Entry 8IH6 (X-ray diffraction, 2.52 A resolution); this record covers chains F and G of the 10 polymer chains in the assembly.

Chain F (and G):
Molecule: 4-oxalocrotonate decarboxylase
From: Pseudomonas sp
Notes: EC 4.1.1.77; chain G of this document is another copy of the same molecule, construct and numbering; everything in this record applies to it too
UniProtKB: Q9KWS3 (AMNE_PSESP); residue numbers follow UniProt; this construct covers 1-256
Amino-acid sequence (258 residues; row label = number of the first residue in the row; numbers below 1 keep their minus sign (Ala-1 is residue -1)):
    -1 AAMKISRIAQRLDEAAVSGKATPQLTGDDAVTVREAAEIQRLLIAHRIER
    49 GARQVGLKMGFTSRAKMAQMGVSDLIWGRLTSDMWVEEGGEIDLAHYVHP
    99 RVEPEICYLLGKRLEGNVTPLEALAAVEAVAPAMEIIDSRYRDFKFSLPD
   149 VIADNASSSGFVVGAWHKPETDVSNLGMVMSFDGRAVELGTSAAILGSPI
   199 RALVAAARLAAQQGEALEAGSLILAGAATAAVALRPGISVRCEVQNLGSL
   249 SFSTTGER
Disordered / not traced: -1 to 2, 256 (chain G: -1, 256)
Construct notes: expression tag (-1 to 0)

How chain F and chain G interact:
Residue-residue contacts (28):
  Trp83(F) - Asn115(G)
  Trp83(F) - Val116(G)
  Trp83(F) - Thr117(G)
  Glu85(F) - Val202(G)
  Glu85(F) - Arg206(G)  salt bridge
  Glu86(F) - Pro118(G)
  Glu86(F) - Arg199(G)  salt bridge
  Gly87(F) - Arg199(G)
  Cys105(F) - Leu119(G)  hydrophobic
  Leu107(F) - Leu119(G)  hydrophobic
  Leu107(F) - Ala123(G)  hydrophobic
  Glu126(F) - Lys110(G)  salt bridge
  Glu126(F) - Ala123(G)
  Ala127(F) - Leu119(G)  hydrophobic
  Ala129(F) - Leu119(G)  hydrophobic
  Phe159(F) - Thr117(G)
  Val161(F) - Thr117(G)
  Val161(F) - Pro118(G)
  Val161(F) - Leu119(G)  hydrophobic
  Gly162(F) - Pro118(G)
  Gly162(F) - Leu119(G)  hydrogen bond (backbone-backbone)
  Ala163(F) - Pro118(G)  hydrophobic
  Trp164(F) - Leu119(G)
  Trp164(F) - Leu122(G)  hydrophobic
  Trp164(F) - Ala123(G)
  Lys166(F) - Glu168(G)
  Leu220(F) - Glu120(G)
  Ser249(F) - Arg199(G)
Interface residues without a listed pair, chain F (18 interface residues in all): Val128
Interface residues without a listed pair, chain G (14 interface residues in all): Ala203

Summary:
18 residues of chain F face 14 of chain G across their interface; the contacts include 1 hydrogen bond and 3
salt bridges. Polar pairs include Glu85(F)-Arg206(G), Glu86(F)-Arg199(G) and Glu126(F)-Lys110(G).
Chain F and chain G are both 4-oxalocrotonate decarboxylase (Pseudomonas sp); the structure, Crystal structure
of decarboxylase-hydratase complex from Pseudomonas species AP-3, was determined by X-ray diffraction.
